Entry 1QC5 (X-ray diffraction, 2.00 A resolution); this record covers chains A and B.

Chain A:
Molecule: Protein (ALPHA1 BETA1 integrin)
Source organism: Homo sapiens
Notes: fragment: i-domain
UniProt: P56199 (ITA1_HUMAN); residues 30-221 here correspond to UniProt positions 140-331 (UniProt number = residue number + 110)
Sequence (192 residues; row label = number of the first residue in the row):
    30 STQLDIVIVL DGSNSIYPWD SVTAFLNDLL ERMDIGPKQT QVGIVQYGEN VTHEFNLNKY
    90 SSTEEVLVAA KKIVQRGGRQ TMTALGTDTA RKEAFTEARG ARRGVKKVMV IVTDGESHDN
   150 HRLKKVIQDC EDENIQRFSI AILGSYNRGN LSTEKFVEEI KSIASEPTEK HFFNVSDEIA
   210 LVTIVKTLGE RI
Construct notes: engineered mutation E60 (Lys170 in P56199), I208 (Leu318 in P56199)
Metal / ion sites: Mg2+: S42, S44, D143

Chain B:
Molecule: Protein (ALPHA1 BETA1 integrin)
Source organism: Homo sapiens
Notes: fragment: i-domain
UniProt: P56199 (ITA1_HUMAN); residues 330-521 here correspond to UniProt positions 140-331 (UniProt number = residue number - 190)
Sequence (192 residues; each row starts with the number of its first residue):
   330 STQLDIVIVL DGSNSIYPWD SVTAFLNDLL ERMDIGPKQT QVGIVQYGEN VTHEFNLNKY
   390 SSTEEVLVAA KKIVQRGGRQ TMTALGIDTA RKEAFTEARG ARRGVKKVMV IVTDGESHDN
   450 HRLKKVIQDC EDENIQRFSI AILGSYNRGN LSTEKFVEEI KSIASEPTEK HFFNVSDEIA
   510 LVTIVKTLGE RI
Unresolved in the structure: 330-331
Construct notes: engineered mutation E360 (Lys170 in P56199), I416 (Thr226 in P56199), I508 (Leu318 in P56199)
Metal / ion sites: Mg2+: S342, S344, D443

How chain A and chain B interact:
Contacting residue pairs - 8 pairs, chain A then chain B:
  S30(A) with E519(B)
  R132(A) with E360(B), hydrogen bond (side chain-backbone); M362(B); D363(B); T392(B); E393(B), salt bridge
  G133(A) with R361(B)
  N163(A) with E360(B)

Overview:
The interface between chain A and chain B involves 4 residues on one side and 7 on the other; the contacts
include 1 hydrogen bond and 1 salt bridge. Among the polar pairs are R132(A)-E393(B) and R132(A)-E360(B).
S42(A), S44(A) and D143(A) coordinate Mg2+.
Here chain A is Protein (ALPHA1 BETA1 integrin) and chain B is Protein (ALPHA1 BETA1 integrin), both from Homo
sapiens. Entry 1QC5 (I Domain from Integrin Alpha1-Beta1) was determined by X-ray diffraction.
